Entry 7Z85 (electron microscopy, 3.10 A resolution); this record covers chains B and C of the 6 polymer chains in the assembly.

Chain B (and C):
Molecule: Spike glycoprotein, Fibritin
Organism: Severe acute respiratory syndrome coronavirus 2
Notes: chain C of this document is another copy of the same molecule, construct and numbering; everything in this record applies to it too
UniProt: chimeric construct of P0DTC2, P10104: residues 1-1208 from P0DTC2 (SPIKE_SARS2) positions 1-1208 (same numbers); residues 1211-1238 from P10104 positions 458-485 (UniProt number = residue number - 753)
Sequence (1260 residues; numbered 1 to 1260; the number before each row is that of its first residue):
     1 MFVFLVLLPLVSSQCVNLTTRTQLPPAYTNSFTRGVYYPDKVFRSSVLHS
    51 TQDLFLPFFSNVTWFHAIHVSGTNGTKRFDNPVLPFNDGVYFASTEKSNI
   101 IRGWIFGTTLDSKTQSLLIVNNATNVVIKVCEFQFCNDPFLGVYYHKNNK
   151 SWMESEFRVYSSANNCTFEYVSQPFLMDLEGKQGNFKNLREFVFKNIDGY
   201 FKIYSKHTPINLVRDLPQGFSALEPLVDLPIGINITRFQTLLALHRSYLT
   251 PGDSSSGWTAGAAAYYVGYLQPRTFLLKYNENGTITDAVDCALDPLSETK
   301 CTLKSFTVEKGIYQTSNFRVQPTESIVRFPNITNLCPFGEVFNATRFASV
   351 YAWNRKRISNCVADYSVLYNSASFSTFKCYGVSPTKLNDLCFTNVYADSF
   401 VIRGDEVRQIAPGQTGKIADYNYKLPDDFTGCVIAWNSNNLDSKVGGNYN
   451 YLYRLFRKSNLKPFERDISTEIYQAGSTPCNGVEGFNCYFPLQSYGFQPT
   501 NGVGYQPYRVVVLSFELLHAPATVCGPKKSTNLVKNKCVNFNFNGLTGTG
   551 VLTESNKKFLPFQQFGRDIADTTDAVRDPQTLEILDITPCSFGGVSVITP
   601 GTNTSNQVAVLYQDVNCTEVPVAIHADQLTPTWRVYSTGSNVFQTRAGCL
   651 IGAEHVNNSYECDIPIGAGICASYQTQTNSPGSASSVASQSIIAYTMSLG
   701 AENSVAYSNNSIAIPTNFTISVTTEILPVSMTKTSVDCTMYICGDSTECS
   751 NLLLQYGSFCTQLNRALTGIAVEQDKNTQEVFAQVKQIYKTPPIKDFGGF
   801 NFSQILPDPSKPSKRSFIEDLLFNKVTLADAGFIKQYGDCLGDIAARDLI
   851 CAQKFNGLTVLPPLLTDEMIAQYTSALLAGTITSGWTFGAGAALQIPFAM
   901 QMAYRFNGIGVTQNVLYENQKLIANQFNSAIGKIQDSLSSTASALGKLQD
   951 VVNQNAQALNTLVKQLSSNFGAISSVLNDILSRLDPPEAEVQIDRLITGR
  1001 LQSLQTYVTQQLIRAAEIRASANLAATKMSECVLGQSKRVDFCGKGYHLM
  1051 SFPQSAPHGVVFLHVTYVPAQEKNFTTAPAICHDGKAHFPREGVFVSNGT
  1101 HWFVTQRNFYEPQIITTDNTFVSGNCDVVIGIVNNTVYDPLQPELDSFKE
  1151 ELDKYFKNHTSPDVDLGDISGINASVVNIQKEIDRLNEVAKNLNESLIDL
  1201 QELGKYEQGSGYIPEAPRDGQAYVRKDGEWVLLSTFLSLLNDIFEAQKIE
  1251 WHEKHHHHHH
Not modelled in the structure: 1-26, 70-81, 114-115, 144-165, 173-185, 243-262, 621-640, 677-689, 828-854, 1148-1260 (chain C: 1-26, 67-80, 144-164, 173-186, 243-263, 621-640, 677-689, 828-855, 1148-1260)
Construct notes: engineered mutation Gly682 (Arg in P0DTC2), Ser683 (Arg in P0DTC2), Ser685 (Arg in P0DTC2), Pro986 (Lys in P0DTC2), Pro987 (Val in P0DTC2); linker (1209-1210); conflict Leu1232 (Phe479 in P10104); expression tag (1239-1260)
Disulfides: Cys131-Cys166, Cys291-Cys301, Cys336-Cys361, Cys379-Cys432, Cys391-Cys525, Cys480-Cys488, Cys538-Cys590, Cys617-Cys649, Cys662-Cys671, Cys738-Cys760, Cys743-Cys749, Cys1032-Cys1043, Cys1082-Cys1126
Covalently attached groups: N-acetylglucosamine (NAG) linked to Asn61, Asn122, Asn282, Asn331, Asn343, Asn603, Asn616, Asn657, Asn709, Asn717, Asn801, Asn1074, Asn1098, Asn1134

Chain B / chain C interface:
Residue-residue contacts (166):
  Asp40(B) - His519(C)
  Lys41(B) - His519(C)  hydrogen bond
  Lys41(B) - Ala520(C)
  Lys41(B) - Phe562(C)
  Lys41(B) - Gln563(C)
  Lys41(B) - Gln564(C)  hydrogen bond (backbone-backbone)
  Val42(B) - Gln563(C)
  Val42(B) - Phe565(C)
  Val42(B) - Arg567(C)
  Phe43(B) - Lys557(C)
  Phe43(B) - Lys558(C)
  Phe43(B) - Phe559(C)  hydrophobic
  Phe43(B) - Gln563(C)
  Phe43(B) - Phe565(C)  hydrogen bond (backbone-backbone)
  Phe43(B) - Gly566(C)
  Phe43(B) - Arg567(C)  hydrogen bond (backbone-backbone)
  Arg44(B) - Arg567(C)
  Tyr200(B) - Tyr396(C)  hydrogen bond
  Tyr200(B) - Glu516(C)  hydrogen bond
  Tyr200(B) - Leu518(C)  hydrophobic
  Lys202(B) - His519(C)
  Glu224(B) - Phe562(C)
  Pro225(B) - His519(C)
  Pro225(B) - Phe562(C)
  Asp228(B) - Leu518(C)
  Asp228(B) - His519(C)
  Asp228(B) - Ala520(C)
  Pro230(B) - Arg357(C)
  Asn282(B) - Lys558(C)
  Tyr369(B) - Thr415(C)
  Tyr369(B) - Asp420(C)  hydrogen bond
  Gly413(B) - Pro987(C)
  Asp737(B) - Asn317(C)
  Met740(B) - Phe592(C)  hydrophobic
  Asp745(B) - Arg319(C)
  Gln755(B) - Ser968(C)
  Gln755(B) - Asn969(C)  hydrogen bond (backbone-backbone)
  Gln755(B) - Phe970(C)  hydrogen bond (backbone-backbone)
  Gln755(B) - Gly971(C)
  Tyr756(B) - Gln965(C)  hydrogen bond (backbone-side chain)
  Tyr756(B) - Phe970(C)
  Gly757(B) - Gln965(C)
  Gly757(B) - Ser968(C)
  Ser758(B) - Gln965(C)  hydrogen bond (backbone-side chain)
  Phe759(B) - Gln965(C)
  Phe759(B) - Phe970(C)  hydrophobic
  Phe759(B) - Gln1002(C)
  Phe759(B) - Ser1003(C)
  Phe759(B) - Thr1006(C)
  Gln762(B) - Thr961(C)
  Gln762(B) - Thr1006(C)
  Gln762(B) - Gln1010(C)
  Arg765(B) - Gln957(C)
  Arg765(B) - Thr961(C)
  Lys786(B) - Lys1045(C)
  Gln787(B) - Ala701(C)
  Gln787(B) - Asn703(C)  hydrogen bond
  Ile788(B) - Leu699(C)  hydrophobic
  Ile788(B) - Gly700(C)
  Ile788(B) - Ala701(C)  hydrogen bond (backbone-backbone)
  Ile788(B) - Glu702(C)
  Ile788(B) - Asn703(C)  hydrogen bond (backbone-backbone)
  Tyr789(B) - Asn703(C)
  Tyr789(B) - Val705(C)  hydrophobic
  Lys790(B) - Asn703(C)
  Lys790(B) - Ser704(C)
  Lys790(B) - Val705(C)
  Pro792(B) - Tyr707(C)  hydrophobic
  Asp796(B) - Tyr707(C)  hydrogen bond (backbone-side chain)
  Asp796(B) - Asn709(C)
  Phe797(B) - Tyr707(C)
  Asn856(B) - Ala570(C)
  Gly857(B) - Phe592(C)
  Val860(B) - Asp614(C)
  Leu861(B) - Gln613(C)
  Pro863(B) - Gly667(C)
  Pro863(B) - Ala668(C)  hydrogen bond (backbone-backbone)
  Leu864(B) - Pro665(C)  hydrophobic
  Leu864(B) - Ala668(C)
  Leu864(B) - Gly669(C)  hydrogen bond (backbone-backbone)
  Leu865(B) - Met697(C)  hydrophobic
  Thr866(B) - Arg646(C)
  Thr866(B) - Ala668(C)
  Thr866(B) - Gly669(C)
  Met869(B) - Gly669(C)
  Met869(B) - Met697(C)  hydrophobic
  Met869(B) - Leu699(C)
  Gln872(B) - Leu699(C)
  Tyr873(B) - Leu699(C)
  Thr883(B) - Val705(C)
  Thr883(B) - Tyr707(C)
  Gly889(B) - Lys1045(C)
  Ala890(B) - Lys1045(C)
  Ala890(B) - Gly1046(C)
  Ala890(B) - Tyr1047(C)
  Ala892(B) - Glu1072(C)
  Leu894(B) - Ala713(C)
  Leu894(B) - Pro715(C)
  Leu894(B) - Glu1072(C)
  Gln895(B) - Ala706(C)
  Gln895(B) - Ser711(C)
  Gln895(B) - Ile712(C)
  Gln895(B) - Ala713(C)  hydrogen bond (backbone-backbone)
  Gln895(B) - Asn1074(C)  hydrogen bond
  Ile896(B) - Tyr707(C)
  Ile896(B) - Ser711(C)
  Pro897(B) - Tyr707(C)  hydrophobic
  Pro897(B) - Ser708(C)
  Pro897(B) - Asn709(C)
  Pro897(B) - Asn710(C)
  Pro897(B) - Ser711(C)
  Pro897(B) - Thr1077(C)
  Phe898(B) - Tyr707(C)  hydrogen bond (backbone-side chain)
  Met900(B) - Thr1077(C)  hydrogen bond
  Met900(B) - Ala1078(C)
  Met900(B) - Pro1079(C)
  Tyr904(B) - Val1094(C)
  Tyr904(B) - Arg1107(C)
  Asn907(B) - Arg1107(C)
  Thr912(B) - Phe1121(C)
  Gln913(B) - Pro1090(C)  hydrogen bond (side chain-backbone)
  Gln913(B) - Phe1121(C)
  Asn914(B) - Phe1089(C)
  Asn914(B) - Phe1121(C)
  Asn914(B) - Ser1123(C)  hydrogen bond
  Tyr917(B) - Pro1079(C)
  Tyr917(B) - Phe1089(C)  hydrophobic
  Tyr917(B) - Val1129(C)  hydrophobic
  Glu918(B) - Ser1123(C)  hydrogen bond
  Glu918(B) - Val1128(C)
  Val963(B) - Ile569(C)  hydrophobic
  Val963(B) - Ala570(C)  hydrophobic
  Lys964(B) - Ile569(C)
  Ser967(B) - Asp571(C)
  Ser975(B) - Asp571(C)
  Val976(B) - Asp571(C)
  Asn978(B) - Thr547(C)
  Leu981(B) - Lys386(C)  hydrogen bond (backbone-side chain)
  Ser982(B) - Lys386(C)
  Ser982(B) - Leu390(C)
  Ser982(B) - Thr547(C)  hydrogen bond
  Arg983(B) - Gly381(C)  hydrogen bond (side chain-backbone)
  Arg983(B) - Val382(C)
  Arg983(B) - Ser383(C)  hydrogen bond (backbone-backbone)
  Arg983(B) - Lys386(C)
  Arg983(B) - Leu390(C)
  Leu984(B) - Gly381(C)
  Leu984(B) - Val382(C)
  Leu984(B) - Ser383(C)
  Leu984(B) - Lys386(C)
  Asp985(B) - Ser383(C)  hydrogen bond
  Asp985(B) - Thr385(C)
  Asp994(B) - Arg995(C)  salt bridge
  Gln1005(B) - Gln1002(C)  hydrogen bond
  Leu1012(B) - Ile1013(C)  hydrophobic
  Arg1019(B) - Glu1017(C)
  Ser1030(B) - Val1040(C)
  Ser1030(B) - Asp1041(C)
  Glu1031(B) - Arg1039(C)  salt bridge
  Glu1031(B) - Val1040(C)
  Leu1034(B) - Asp1041(C)
  Gly1035(B) - Val1040(C)
  Arg1039(B) - Arg1039(C)
  Glu1111(B) - Ser1123(C)  hydrogen bond
  Leu1141(B) - Leu1141(C)  hydrophobic
  Leu1145(B) - Leu1145(C)  hydrophobic
Interface residues without a listed pair, chain B (107 interface residues in all): Tyr38, Pro39, Tyr204, Gly283, Asn370, Thr385, Asp427, Glu773, Phe855, Leu858, Thr859, Pro862, Trp886, Thr887, Gly891, Ala893, Gln920, Leu966, Ile973, Leu1001, Thr1009, Ile1013, Thr1027, Glu1144
Interface residues without a listed pair, chain C (111 interface residues in all): Asn394, Gly416, Tyr421, Thr430, Asn460, Pro521, Gly548, Leu560, Pro589, Ala647, Ile666, Ile670, Cys671, Pro986, Glu990, Gly999, Thr1009, Phe1042, Val1068, Gly1124, Ile1130

In short:
The interface between chain B and chain C involves 107 residues on one side and 111 on the other; the contacts
include 31 hydrogen bonds and 2 salt bridges. Polar pairs include Asp994(B)-Arg995(C), Glu1031(B)-Arg1039(C)
and Lys41(B)-His519(C).
Chain B and chain C are both Spike glycoprotein, Fibritin (Severe acute respiratory syndrome coronavirus 2);
the structure, CRYO-EM STRUCTURE OF SARS-COV-2 SPIKE : H11-B5 nanobody complex, was determined by electron
microscopy (same publication as 7Z1A, 7Z1B, 7Z1C, 7Z1D, 7Z1E, 7Z6V and 4 further entries).
